5ZMO - chains A and B of the 3 polymer chains in the assembly; structure by X-ray diffraction, 1.69 A resolution.

[Chain A]
Protein: Uncharacterized protein McrA
Organism: Streptomyces coelicolor (strain ATCC BAA-471 / A3(2) / M145)
Notes: fragment: SBD domain
Reference sequence: Q9L0M9 (Q9L0M9_STRCO); residue numbers follow UniProt; this construct covers 91-260
Sequence (172 residues; row label = number of the first residue in the row):
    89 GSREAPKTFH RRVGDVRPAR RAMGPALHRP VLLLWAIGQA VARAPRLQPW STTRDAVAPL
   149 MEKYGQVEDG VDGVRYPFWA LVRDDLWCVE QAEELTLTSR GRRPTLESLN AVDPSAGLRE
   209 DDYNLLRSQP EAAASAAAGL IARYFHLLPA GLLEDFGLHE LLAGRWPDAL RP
Unresolved in the structure: 89-93, 252-260
Sequence notes: expression tag (89-90)
What the authors report for this chain:
  - binding site for the 8-nt DNA strand (chain B): Arg109, His116, Arg117, Tyr164, Pro165, Ala168, Arg171, Arg190, Arg191
  - binding site for the 8-nt DNA strand: Ser187 to Arg191
  - mutagenesis - R117A, R117G, P165N, R190A/R191A: abolished binding to the 8-nt DNA strand (chain B)
  - mutagenesis - H116I, R117Q, Y164F, Y164I, A168I, S187A, R190A, R191A: decreased binding to the 8-nt DNA strand (chain B)
  - mutagenesis - R117K, A168H, A168R: unchanged binding to the 8-nt DNA strand (chain B)
  - mutagenesis - Y164M: increased binding to the 8-nt DNA strand (chain B)
  - conformationally variable residues (loop rearrangement, side-chain flip): Tyr164, Ser187 to Arg191

[Chain B]
Molecule: 8-nt DNA strand
Sequence (8 nucleotides; numbered 1 to 8; the number before each row is that of its first residue):
     1 CCGXCCGG
Unresolved in the structure: 8
Modified / non-standard residues: GS (guanosine-5'-thio-monophosphate) at position 4

[Chain A / chain B interface]
Contacting residue pairs (17):
  Arg109(A) - DC5(B)  phosphate contact
  Arg109(A) - DC6(B)  salt bridge to the phosphate
  Ala114(A) - GS_4(B)  phosphate contact
  His116(A) - GS_4(B)  sugar contact
  Arg117(A) - DG3(B)  sugar contact
  Arg117(A) - GS_4(B)  salt bridge to the phosphate
  Tyr164(A) - GS_4(B)  base contact
  Tyr164(A) - DC5(B)  hydrogen bond to the base
  Pro165(A) - GS_4(B)  base contact
  Ala168(A) - DG3(B)  phosphate contact
  Arg171(A) - DC2(B)  salt bridge to the phosphate
  Arg171(A) - DG3(B)  phosphate contact
  Arg190(A) - DC2(B)  base contact
  Arg190(A) - DG3(B)  hydrogen bond to the base
  Arg190(A) - GS_4(B)  base contact
  Arg191(A) - GS_4(B)  base contact
  Arg191(A) - DC5(B)  base contact
Interface residues without a listed pair, chain A (12 interface residues in all): Pro106, Ser187

[Summary]
12 residues of chain A face 5 of chain B across their interface, with 2 hydrogen bonds and 3 salt bridges.
Among the polar pairs are Tyr164(A)-DC5(B), Arg190(A)-DG3(B) and Arg109(A)-DC6(B). The paper reports a binding
site for the 8-nt DNA strand (chain B) at Arg109(A), His116(A) and Arg117(A) among others; H116I, R117Q and
Y164F of chain A, among others, reduce binding to the 8-nt DNA strand (chain B); 16 substitutions were tested
in all.
Chain A is Uncharacterized protein McrA (Streptomyces coelicolor (strain ATCC BAA-471 / A3(2) / M145)) and
chain B is an 8-nt DNA strand; the structure, Sulfur binding domain of ScoMcrA complexed with
phosphorothioated DNA, was determined by X-ray diffraction together with 5ZMM and 5ZMN from the same study.
